PDB entry 6S8H | electron microscopy, 3.70 A resolution | chains A and B of the 4 polymer chains in the assembly

[Chain A (and B)]
Protein: Lipopolysaccharide ABC transporter, ATP-binding protein LptB
Source organism: Shigella flexneri
Notes: chain B of this document is another copy of the same molecule, construct and numbering; everything in this record applies to it too
UniProtKB: E7T9E6 (E7T9E6_SHIFL); residues 1-241 here = UniProt positions 1-241
Sequence (241 residues; numbered 1 to 241; the number before each row is that of its first residue):
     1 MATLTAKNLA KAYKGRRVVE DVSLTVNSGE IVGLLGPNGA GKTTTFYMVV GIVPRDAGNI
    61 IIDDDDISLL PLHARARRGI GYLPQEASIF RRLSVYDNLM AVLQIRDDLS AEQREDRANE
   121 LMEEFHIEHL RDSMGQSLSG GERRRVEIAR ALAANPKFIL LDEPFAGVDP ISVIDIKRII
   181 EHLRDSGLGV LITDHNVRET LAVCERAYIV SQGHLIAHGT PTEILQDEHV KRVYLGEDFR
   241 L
Unresolved in the structure: 1, 241 (chain B: 1, 240-241)

[Chain A / chain B interface]
Pairs across the interface (16):
  Pro37(A) with Asp169(B)
  Asp169(A) with Pro37(B); Asn38(B)
  Pro170(A) with Tyr234(B), hydrophobic; Leu235(B)
  Ile171(A) with Val233(B); Gly236(B)
  His195(A) with Gly167(B); Val168(B), hydrogen bond (side chain-backbone)
  Val197(A) with Pro170(B), hydrophobic
  Arg198(A) with Arg198(B)
  Tyr234(A) with Ile171(B)
  Leu235(A) with Pro170(B); Ile171(B), hydrogen bond (backbone-backbone)
  Gly236(A) with Ile171(B)
  Glu237(A) with Ile171(B)
Also at the interface, not in a pair above, chain A (16 interface residues in all): Asn38, Gly167, Ile174, Arg232, Val233
Also at the interface, not in a pair above, chain B (17 interface residues in all): Ile174, His195, Val197, Arg232, Glu237

[Overview]
16 residues of chain A and 17 residues of chain B are in contact, with 2 hydrogen bonds. Polar contacts
include His195(A)-Val168(B) and Leu235(A)-Ile171(B).
Both chains are Lipopolysaccharide ABC transporter, ATP-binding protein LptB (Shigella flexneri). Entry 6S8H
(Cryo-EM structure of LptB2FG in complex with LPS) was determined by electron microscopy (same publication as
6S8G and 6S8N).
